PDB entry 6PPN | X-ray diffraction, 1.91 A resolution | chains C and F of the 8 polymer chains in the assembly

[Chain C]
Protein: Probable U6 snRNA-associated Sm-like protein LSm3
From: Schizosaccharomyces pombe (strain 972 / ATCC 24843)
Reference sequence: Q9Y7M4 (LSM3_SCHPO); numbering as in UniProt (aligned over 1-93)
Sequence (95 residues; numbered -1 to 93; the number before each row is that of its first residue; numbers below 1 keep their minus sign (Gly-1 is residue -1)):
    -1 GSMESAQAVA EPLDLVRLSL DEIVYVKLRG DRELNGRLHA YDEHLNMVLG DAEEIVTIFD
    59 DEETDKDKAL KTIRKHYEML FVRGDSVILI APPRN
Disordered / not traced: -1 to 8, 58-65, 92-93
Construct notes: expression tag (-1 to 0)
Curated features (UniProtKB/Swiss-Prot):
  - modified residue: Ser84 (Phosphoserine)

[Chain F]
Protein: U6 snRNA-associated Sm-like protein LSm6
From: Schizosaccharomyces pombe (strain 972 / ATCC 24843)
Reference sequence: Q9UUI1 (LSM6_SCHPO); residue numbers follow UniProt; this construct covers 1-75
Sequence (77 residues; row label = number of the first residue in the row; numbers below 1 keep their minus sign (Gly-1 is residue -1)):
    -1 GSMDSSPNEF LNKVIGKKVL IRLSSGVDYK GILSCLDGYM NLALERTEEY VNGKKTNVYG
    59 DAFIRGNNVL YVSALDD
Disordered / not traced: -1 to 5, 74-75
Construct notes: expression tag (-1 to 0)

[Chain C / chain F interface]
Pairs across the interface (34; chain C residue first):
  Glu9(C) - Cys33(F)
  Pro10(C) - Cys33(F)
  Pro10(C) - Leu34(F)
  Pro10(C) - Asp35(F)
  Pro10(C) - Asn39(F)
  Pro10(C) - Phe61(F)
  Leu11(C) - Phe61(F)
  Leu13(C) - Ala41(F)  hydrophobic
  Leu13(C) - Ala60(F)
  Leu13(C) - Phe61(F)
  Val14(C) - Phe61(F)  hydrophobic
  Tyr23(C) - Tyr57(F)  hydrophobic
  Lys25(C) - Tyr27(F)
  Lys25(C) - Glu47(F)
  Arg27(C) - Asn65(F)
  Arg27(C) - Asn66(F)  hydrogen bond
  His42(C) - Arg63(F)  hydrogen bond (backbone-side chain)
  Leu43(C) - Phe61(F)  hydrophobic
  Leu43(C) - Arg63(F)
  Gly82(C) - Arg63(F)  hydrogen bond (backbone-side chain)
  Val85(C) - Arg63(F)
  Val85(C) - Asn66(F)  hydrogen bond (backbone-side chain)
  Ile86(C) - Leu21(F)  hydrophobic
  Ile86(C) - Ile62(F)
  Ile86(C) - Arg63(F)  hydrogen bond (backbone-backbone)
  Ile86(C) - Asn66(F)
  Leu87(C) - Tyr27(F)  hydrophobic
  Leu87(C) - Tyr57(F)  hydrophobic
  Leu87(C) - Phe61(F)
  Ile88(C) - Ala60(F)
  Ile88(C) - Phe61(F)  hydrogen bond (backbone-backbone)
  Ala89(C) - Tyr57(F)  hydrophobic
  Ala89(C) - Asp59(F)
  Pro90(C) - Asp59(F)
Also at the interface, not in a pair above, chain C (18 interface residues in all): Asp83
Also at the interface, not in a pair above, chain F (18 interface residues in all): Leu40, Leu42

[In short]
Chain C and chain F each contribute 18 residues to their interface; the contacts include 6 hydrogen bonds.
Among the polar pairs are Arg27(C)-Asn66(F), His42(C)-Arg63(F) and Gly82(C)-Arg63(F).
Here chain C is Probable U6 snRNA-associated Sm-like protein LSm3 and chain F is U6 snRNA-associated Sm-like
protein LSm6, both from Schizosaccharomyces pombe (strain 972 / ATCC 24843). Entry 6PPN (Structure of S. pombe
Lsm2-8 with unprocessed U6 snRNA) was determined by X-ray diffraction, deposited together with 6PPP, 6PPQ and
6PPV.
